PDB entry 5UPL | X-ray diffraction, 3.00 A resolution | chains A and B

Chain A:
Name: Serine/threonine-protein kinase PAK 4
Organism: Homo sapiens
Notes: EC 2.7.11.1; engineered mutation(s): S474SEP
Reference sequence: O96013 (PAK4_HUMAN), isoform O96013-2; residues 167-591 here correspond to UniProt positions 2-426 (UniProt number = residue number - 165)
Chain sequence (453 residues; each row starts with the number of its first residue):
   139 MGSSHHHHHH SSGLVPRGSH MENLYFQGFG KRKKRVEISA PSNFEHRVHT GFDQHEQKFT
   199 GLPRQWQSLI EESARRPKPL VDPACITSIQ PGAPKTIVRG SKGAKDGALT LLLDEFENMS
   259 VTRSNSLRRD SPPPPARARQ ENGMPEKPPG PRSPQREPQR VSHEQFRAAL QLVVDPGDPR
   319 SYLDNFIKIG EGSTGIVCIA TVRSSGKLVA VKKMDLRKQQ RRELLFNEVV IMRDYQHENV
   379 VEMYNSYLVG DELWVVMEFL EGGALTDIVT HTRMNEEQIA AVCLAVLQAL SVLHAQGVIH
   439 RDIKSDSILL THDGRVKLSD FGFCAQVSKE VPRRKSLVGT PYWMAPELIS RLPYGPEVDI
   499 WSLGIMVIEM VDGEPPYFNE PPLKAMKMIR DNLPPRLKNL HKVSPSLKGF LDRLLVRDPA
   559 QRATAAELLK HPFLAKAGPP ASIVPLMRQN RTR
Unresolved in the structure: 139-298, 590-591
Construct notes: initiating methionine (139); expression tag (140-166)
Modified positions: Ser-474 (phosphoserine; SEP)
UniProt features mapped onto this chain:
  - modified residue: Ser-206 (Phosphoserine), Lys-243 (N6-methyllysine), Ser-269 (Phosphoserine)

Chain B:
Name: Cell division control protein 42 homolog
Organism: Homo sapiens
Reference sequence: P60953 (CDC42_HUMAN); residues 1-177 here = UniProt positions 1-177
Chain sequence (185 residues; each row starts with the number of its first residue):
     1 MQTIKCVVVG DGAVGKTCLL ISYTTNKFPS EYVPTVFDNY AVTVMIGGEP YTLGLFDTAG
    61 QEDYDRLRPL SYPQTDVFLV CFSVVSPSSF ENVKEKWVPE ITHHCPKTPF LLVGTQIDLR
   121 DDPSTIEKLA KNKQKPITPE TAEKLARDLK AVKYVECSAL TQKGLKNVFD EAILAALLEH
   181 HHHHH
Unresolved in the structure: 1, 178-185
Construct notes: expression tag (178-185)
UniProt features mapped onto this chain:
  - motif: Tyr-32 to Tyr-40 (Effector region)
  - binding site (GTP): Gly-10 to Thr-17, Asp-57 to Gln-61, Thr-115 to Asp-118
  - modified residue: Tyr-32 (Microbial infection: O-AMP-tyrosine), Thr-35 (Microbial infection: O-AMP-threonine), Tyr-64 (Phosphotyrosine)
  - glycosylation: Tyr-32 (Microbial infection: O-linked (GlcNAc) tyrosine), Thr-35 (Microbial infection: O-alpha-linked (GlcNAc) threonine)
  - natural variant: Tyr-64 (Y64C: In TKS)
  - mutagenesis: Gly-12 (G12V: Constitutively active. Interacts with PARD6 proteins. Does not inhibit filopodia formation. No effect on NR3C2 transcriptional activity), Thr-17 (T17N: Constitutively inactive. Does not interact with PARD6 proteins. Inhibits filopodia formation. No effect on NR3C2 transcriptional activity), Tyr-32 (Y32F: Abolishes AMPylation by Haemophilus IbpA), Gln-61 (Q61L: Constitutively active. Interacts with PARD6 proteins)

How chain A and chain B interact:
Contacting residue pairs (4; chain A residue first):
  Gln-358(A) / Lys-166(B)
  Leu-475(A) / Leu-174(B)  hydrophobic
  Arg-489(A) / Lys-153(B)
  Arg-489(A) / Glu-171(B)  salt bridge
Other interface residues (no listed pair), chain A (4 interface residues in all): Leu-521
Other interface residues (no listed pair), chain B (5 interface residues in all): Leu-177
The authors on this interface:
  - residue pairs: Arg-489(A)/Glu-171(B)

In short:
Chain A and chain B form an interface of 4 and 5 residues respectively; the contacts include 1 salt bridge.
The salt-bridged pair is Arg-489(A)/Glu-171(B). The paper describes a contact between Arg-489(A) and
Glu-171(B).
Chain A is Serine/threonine-protein kinase PAK 4 and chain B is Cell division control protein 42 homolog, both
from Homo sapiens; the structure, CDC42 binds PAK4 via an extended GTPase-effector inteface - 2 peptide:
PAK4FL, CDC42 - UNREFINED, was determined by X-ray diffraction (same publication as 5UPK).
